PDB entry 8VG2 | electron microscopy, 3.04 A resolution | chains D and I of the 12 polymer chains in the assembly

[Chain D]
Name: Histone H2B type 1-J
Source organism: Homo sapiens
UniProt: P06899 (H2B1J_HUMAN); residues 0-125 here correspond to UniProt positions 1-126 (UniProt number = residue number + 1)
Chain sequence (126 residues; row label = number of the first residue in the row; numbering starts at 0):
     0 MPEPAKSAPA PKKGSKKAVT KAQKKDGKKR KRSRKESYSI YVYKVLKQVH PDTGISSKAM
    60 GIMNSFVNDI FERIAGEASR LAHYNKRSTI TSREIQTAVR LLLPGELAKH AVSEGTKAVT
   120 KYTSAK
Not modelled in the structure: 0-29
Curated features (UniProtKB/Swiss-Prot):
  - modified residue: Pro1 (N-acetylproline), Glu2 (ADP-ribosyl glutamic acid), Lys5 (N6-(2-hydroxyisobutyryl)lysine), Ser6 (ADP-ribosylserine), Lys11 (N6-(beta-hydroxybutyryl)lysine), Lys12 (N6-(2-hydroxyisobutyryl)lysine), Ser14 (Phosphoserine), Lys15 (N6-acetyllysine), Lys16 (N6-(beta-hydroxybutyryl)lysine), Lys20 (N6-(2-hydroxyisobutyryl)lysine), Lys23 (N6-(2-hydroxyisobutyryl)lysine), Lys24 (N6-(2-hydroxyisobutyryl)lysine), Lys34 (N6-(2-hydroxyisobutyryl)lysine), Glu35 (PolyADP-ribosyl glutamic acid), Ser36 (Phosphoserine), Lys43 (N6-(2-hydroxyisobutyryl)lysine), Lys46 (N6-(2-hydroxyisobutyryl)lysine), Lys57 (N6,N6-dimethyllysine), Arg79 (Dimethylated arginine), Lys85 (N6,N6,N6-trimethyllysine) and 6 more in UniProt
  - glycosylation: Ser112 (O-linked (GlcNAc) serine)
  - cross-link (Glycyl lysine isopeptide (Lys-Gly)): Lys5 (interchain with G-Cter in SUMO2), Lys20 (interchain with G-Cter in SUMO2), Lys34 (interchain with G-Cter in ubiquitin), Lys120 (interchain with G-Cter in ubiquitin)

[Chain I]
Molecule: 211-nt DNA strand
Sequence (211 nucleotides; each row starts with the number of its first residue):
     1 ATCCGAGATG GTACTTTGTG TCTCCTGCTC TGTCAGCAGG GCACTGTACT TGCTGATACC
    61 AGGGAATCAA TTGGTCGTAG ACAGCTCTAG CACCGCTTAA ACGCACGTAC GCGCTGTCCC
   121 CCGCGTTTTA ACCGCCAAGG GGATTACTCC CTAGTCTCCA GGCACGTGTC AGATATATAC
   181 ATCAGGCCAA CTTGTCTACG TTTAGTATGA T
Not modelled in the structure: 1-15

[How chain D and chain I interact]
Pairs across the interface (14; chain D residue first):
  Arg31(D) with DA164(I), phosphate contact; DC165(I), phosphate contact
  Ser32(D) with DA164(I), sugar contact
  Arg33(D) with DG162(I), base contact; DC163(I), sugar contact; DA164(I), phosphate contact
  Lys34(D) with DC163(I), sugar contact; DA164(I), hydrogen bond to the phosphate
  Glu35(D) with DC163(I), phosphate contact
  Ser36(D) with DC163(I), hydrogen bond to the phosphate
  Ile39(D) with DG162(I), phosphate contact; DC163(I), phosphate contact
  Tyr40(D) with DG162(I), hydrogen bond to the phosphate
  Lys43(D) with DG162(I), salt bridge to the phosphate

[Summary]
Chain D and chain I form an interface of 9 and 4 residues respectively, with 3 hydrogen bonds and 1 salt
bridge. Among the polar pairs are Lys34(D)-DA164(I), Ser36(D)-DC163(I) and Tyr40(D)-DG162(I).
Chain D is Histone H2B type 1-J (Homo sapiens) and chain I is a 211-nt DNA strand; the structure, Cryo-EM
structure of FoxA1 and GATA4 in complex with H14 chromatosome, was determined by electron microscopy.
